8IMF - chains A and B; structure by X-ray diffraction, 2.40 A resolution.

# Chain A (and B)
Name: Cyclic GMP-AMP synthase
Organism: Homo sapiens
Notes: EC 2.7.7.86; chain B of this document is another copy of the same molecule, construct and numbering; everything in this record applies to it too
UniProtKB: Q8N884 (CGAS_HUMAN); numbering as in UniProt (aligned over 157-522)
Amino-acid sequence (366 residues; row label = number of the first residue in the row):
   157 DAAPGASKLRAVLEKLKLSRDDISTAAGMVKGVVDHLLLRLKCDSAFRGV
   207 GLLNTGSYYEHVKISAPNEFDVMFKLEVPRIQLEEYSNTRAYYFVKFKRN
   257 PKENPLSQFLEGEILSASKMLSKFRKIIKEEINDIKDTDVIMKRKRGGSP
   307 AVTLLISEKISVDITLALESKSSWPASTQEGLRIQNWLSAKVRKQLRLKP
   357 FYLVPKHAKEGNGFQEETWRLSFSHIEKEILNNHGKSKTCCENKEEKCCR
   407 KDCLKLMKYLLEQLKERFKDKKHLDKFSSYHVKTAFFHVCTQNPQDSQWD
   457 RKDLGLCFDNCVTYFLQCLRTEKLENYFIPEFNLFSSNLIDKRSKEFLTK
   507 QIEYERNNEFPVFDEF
Unresolved in the structure: 157-160, 211-214, 235, 255-259, 291-295, 300-303, 366-370, 521-522 (chain B: 157-160, 179, 211-214, 257-258, 292-294, 302-303, 366-369, 521-522)
Bound ions: Zn2+: His390, Cys396, Cys397, Cys404
Curated features (UniProtKB/Swiss-Prot):
  - region: Lys384 to Lys407 (DNA-binding)
  - motif: Leu169 to Leu174 (Nuclear export signal), Asp295 to Ser305 (Nuclear localization signal), Lys299 to Arg302 (KRKR-loop), Lys427 to His429 (KKH-loop)
  - binding site (GTP): Thr211, Asp319, Arg376 to Glu383
  - binding site (ATP): Ser213, Glu225 to Asp227, Ser380 to Glu383, Lys414, Ser435 to Lys439
  - binding site (Mg(2+)): Glu225, Asp227, Asp319
  - binding site (2',3'-cGAMP): Asp227, Asp319, Lys362, Arg376
  - binding site (Zn(2+)): His390, Cys396, Cys397, Cys404
  - site: Asp157, Ala158 (Cleavage), Lys187 (Important for preferential detection of curved long DNA), Leu195 (Important for preferential detection of curved long DNA), Arg255 (Arginine-anchor), Asp319, Ile320 (Cleavage)
  - modified residue: Asp191 (PolyADP-ribosyl aspartic acid), Asn210 (Microbial infection: Deamidated asparagine), Ser213 (Phosphoserine), Tyr215 (Phosphotyrosine), Glu286 (5-glutamyl polyglutamate), Ser305 (Phosphoserine), Glu314 (5-glutamyl glutamate), Lys384 (N6-acetyllysine), Asn389 (Microbial infection: Deamidated asparagine), Lys392 (N6-acetyllysine), Lys394 (N6-acetyllysine), Lys414 (N6-acetyllysine), Ser434 (Phosphoserine), Ser435 (Phosphoserine), Gln451 (Microbial infection: Deamidated glutamine), Gln454 (Microbial infection: Deamidated glutamine), Lys506 (N6-methyllysine)
  - lipidation (S-palmitoyl cysteine): Cys404, Cys405, Cys474
  - cross-link (Glycyl lysine isopeptide (Lys-Gly)): Lys173 (interchain with G-Cter in ubiquitin), Lys231 (interchain with G-Cter in SUMO), Lys285 (interchain with G-Cter in ubiquitin), Lys347 (interchain with G-Cter in SUMO), Lys384 (interchain with G-Cter in SUMO), Lys394 (interchain with G-Cter in SUMO), Lys411 (interchain with G-Cter in ubiquitin), Lys414 (interchain with G-Cter in ubiquitin), Lys427 (interchain with G-Cter in ubiquitin), Lys428 (interchain with G-Cter in ubiquitin), Lys479 (interchain with G-Cter in SUMO)

# How chain A and chain B interact
Contacting residue pairs (29):
  Gln341(A) - Thr395(B)
  Leu344(A) - Lys394(B)
  Ser345(A) - Lys394(B)
  Ser345(A) - Thr395(B)
  Ser345(A) - Glu398(B)
  Ala346(A) - Glu398(B)  hydrogen bond (backbone-side chain)
  Lys347(A) - Asn388(B)  hydrogen bond (side chain-backbone)
  Lys347(A) - Asn389(B)
  Lys347(A) - Glu398(B)  hydrogen bond (backbone-side chain)
  Asn388(A) - Lys347(B)  hydrogen bond (backbone-side chain)
  Asn389(A) - Lys347(B)
  Asn389(A) - Lys394(B)  hydrogen bond
  Gly391(A) - Lys394(B)  hydrogen bond (backbone-side chain)
  Lys392(A) - Ser393(B)
  Lys392(A) - Lys394(B)  hydrogen bond (backbone-backbone)
  Lys392(A) - Thr395(B)  hydrogen bond
  Ser393(A) - Lys392(B)
  Lys394(A) - Leu344(B)
  Lys394(A) - Ser345(B)  hydrogen bond (backbone-side chain)
  Lys394(A) - Asn389(B)  hydrogen bond
  Lys394(A) - Gly391(B)  hydrogen bond (side chain-backbone)
  Lys394(A) - Lys392(B)  hydrogen bond (backbone-backbone)
  Lys394(A) - Lys394(B)
  Thr395(A) - Gln341(B)
  Thr395(A) - Ser345(B)
  Thr395(A) - Lys392(B)  hydrogen bond
  Glu398(A) - Ser345(B)
  Glu398(A) - Ala346(B)  hydrogen bond (side chain-backbone)
  Glu398(A) - Lys347(B)  hydrogen bond (side chain-backbone)
Also at the interface, not in a pair above, chain A (16 interface residues in all): Gln351, His390, Glu402
Also at the interface, not in a pair above, chain B (16 interface residues in all): Trp343, His390, Glu402

# Summary
The chain A/chain B interface involves 16 residues from each chain, with 15 hydrogen bonds. Polar contacts
include Ala346(A)-Glu398(B), Lys347(A)-Asn388(B) and Lys347(A)-Glu398(B). Curated annotation (UniProt) lists
10 GTP-binding residues, 14 ATP-binding residues, 3 Mg2+-binding residues and 4 residues binding 2',3'-cGAMP
on chain A.
Chain A and chain B are both Cyclic GMP-AMP synthase (Homo sapiens); the structure, Human cGAS catalytic
domain bound with baicalein, was determined by X-ray diffraction, deposited together with 8IME and 8IMG.
